PDB entry 7COC | X-ray diffraction, 1.90 A resolution | chains A and P of the 4 polymer chains in the assembly

# Chain A
Name: DNA-directed DNA/RNA polymerase mu
Organism: Homo sapiens
Notes: EC 2.7.7.7
Reference sequence: Q9NP87 (DPOLM_HUMAN); residue numbers follow UniProt; this construct covers 1-397, 410-494
Sequence (482 residues; numbered 1 to 494; 12 numbers in that range are skipped by the numbering (no residue carries them; nothing is unmodelled there); the number before each row is that of its first residue):
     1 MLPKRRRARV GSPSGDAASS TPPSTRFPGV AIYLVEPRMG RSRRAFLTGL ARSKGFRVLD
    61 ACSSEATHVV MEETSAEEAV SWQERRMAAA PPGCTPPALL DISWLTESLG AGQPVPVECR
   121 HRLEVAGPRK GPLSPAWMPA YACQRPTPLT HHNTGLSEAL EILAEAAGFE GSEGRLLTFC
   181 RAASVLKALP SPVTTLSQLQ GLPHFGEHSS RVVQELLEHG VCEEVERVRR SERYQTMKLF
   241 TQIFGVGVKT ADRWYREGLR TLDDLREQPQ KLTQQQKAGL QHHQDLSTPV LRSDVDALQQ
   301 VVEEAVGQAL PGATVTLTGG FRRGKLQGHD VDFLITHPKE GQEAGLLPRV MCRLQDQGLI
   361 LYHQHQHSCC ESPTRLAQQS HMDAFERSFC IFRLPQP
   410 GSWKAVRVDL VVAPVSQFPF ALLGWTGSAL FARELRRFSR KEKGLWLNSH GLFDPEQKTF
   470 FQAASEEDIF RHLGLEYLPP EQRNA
Not modelled in the structure: 1-138, 366-382
Construct notes: engineered mutation Gly410 (Pro in Q9NP87), Ala438 (Lys in Q9NP87), Ala441 (Gln in Q9NP87)
Metal / ion sites: K+: Thr241, Ile243, Val246 (shared with DT3(P) of chain P); Mg2+ site 1: Asp330, Asp332, Asp418 (together with XG4); Mg2+ site 2: Asp330, Asp332 (together with XG4)
Residues lining bound ligands: XG4 (2'-deoxy-5'-O-[(R)-hydroxy{[(R)-hydroxy(phosphonooxy)phosphoryl]amino}phosphoryl]guanosine): Gly319, Gly320, Arg323, Lys325, Gln327, Gly328, His329, Asp330, Asp332, Asp418, Gly433, Trp434, Thr435, Gly436, Ser437, Ala438, Arg445
UniProt features mapped onto this chain:
  - region: Arg323 to Asp332 (Involved in ssDNA binding)
  - binding site (Mg(2+)): Asp330, Asp332, Asp418
  - site: Gly433 (Responsible for the low discrimination between dNTP and rNTP)
  - modified residue: Ser12 (Phosphoserine)

# Chain P
Molecule: 4-nt DNA strand
Sequence (4 nucleotides; each row starts with the number of its first residue):
     1 CGTA
Metal / ion sites: K+: DT3 (shared with Thr241(A), Ile243(A), Val246(A) of chain A)

# Interface between chain A and chain P
Residue-residue contacts (16):
  Ile243(A) - DT3(P)  phosphate contact
  Phe244(A) - DT3(P)  phosphate contact
  Phe244(A) - DA4(P)  phosphate contact
  Gly245(A) - DG2(P)  phosphate contact
  Gly245(A) - DT3(P)  hydrogen bond to the phosphate
  Val246(A) - DG2(P)  hydrogen bond to the phosphate
  Val246(A) - DT3(P)  hydrogen bond to the phosphate
  Gly247(A) - DG2(P)  hydrogen bond to the phosphate
  Lys249(A) - DC1(P)  phosphate contact
  Lys249(A) - DG2(P)  phosphate contact
  Thr250(A) - DC1(P)  hydrogen bond to the phosphate
  Thr250(A) - DG2(P)  hydrogen bond to the phosphate
  His329(A) - DA4(P)  salt bridge to the phosphate
  Phe389(A) - DT3(P)  base contact
  Arg416(A) - DT3(P)  phosphate contact
  Arg416(A) - DA4(P)  salt bridge to the phosphate
Also at the interface, not in a pair above, chain A (14 interface residues in all): Val248, Gln275, Asp330, Asp418

# Summary
14 residues of chain A and 4 residues of chain P are in contact, with 6 hydrogen bonds and 2 salt bridges.
Among the polar pairs are Gly245(A)-DT3(P), Val246(A)-DG2(P) and Val246(A)-DT3(P). Chain A binds compound XG4.
From UniProt: 3 Mg2+-binding residues on chain A.
Here chain A is DNA-directed DNA/RNA polymerase mu (Homo sapiens) and chain P is a 4-nt DNA strand. Entry 7COC
(Ternary complex of DNA polymerase Mu (K438A/Q441A) with 1-nt gapped DNA (T:dGMPNPP)) was determined by X-ray
diffraction, deposited together with 7CO6, 7CO8, 7CO9, 7COA, 7COB and 7COD.
